6CVL - chains C and A of the 5 polymer chains in the assembly; structure by X-ray diffraction, 2.95 A resolution.

== Chain C ==
Molecule: MetN nucleotide-binding subunit
Organism: Escherichia coli (strain K12)
Notes: EC 3.6.3.-
Reference sequence: P30750 (METN_ECOLI); residues 1-343 here = UniProt positions 1-343
Chain sequence (344 residues; row label = number of the first residue in the row; numbering starts at 0):
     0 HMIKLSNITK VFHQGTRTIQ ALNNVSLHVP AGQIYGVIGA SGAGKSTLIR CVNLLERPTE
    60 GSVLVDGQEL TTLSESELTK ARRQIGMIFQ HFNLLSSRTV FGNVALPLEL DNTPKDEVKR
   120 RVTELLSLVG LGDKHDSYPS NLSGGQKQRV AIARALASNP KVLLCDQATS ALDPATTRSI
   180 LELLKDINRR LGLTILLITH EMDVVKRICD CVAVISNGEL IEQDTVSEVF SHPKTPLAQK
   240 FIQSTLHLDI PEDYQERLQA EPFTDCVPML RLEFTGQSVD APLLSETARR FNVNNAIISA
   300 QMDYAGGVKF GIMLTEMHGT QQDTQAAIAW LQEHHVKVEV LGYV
Differences from the reference sequence: expression tag (0); engineered mutation Q166 (Glu in P30750), A295 (Asn in P30750)
Ion coordination: Hg2+ near C164 (its only coordinating residue here)
Small-molecule neighbours:
  - ATP-gamma-S (AGS; phosphothiophosphoric acid-adenylate ester), molecule 1: F11, Q13, I18, A20, A39, S40, G41, A42, G43, K44, S45, T46, E55, Q89, H199
  - ATP-gamma-S (AGS), molecule 2: K133, S139, N140, L141, S142, G143, G144, Q145, A170
Curated features (UniProtKB/Swiss-Prot):
  - binding site (ATP): S40 to T46
  - binding site (L-methionine): V278 to L283
From the paper describing this entry:
  - mutagenesis - N295A: abolished binding to l-methionine
  - catalytic residues: H199 (citing earlier work)
  - conformationally variable residues (domain motion, register shift): H199, A299
  - self-association interface (contacts with another copy of this molecule); pairs are residue here / residue on that copy: A299-M301

== Chain A ==
Molecule: MetI transmembrane subunit
Organism: Escherichia coli (strain K12)
Reference sequence: P31547 (METI_ECOLI); numbering as in UniProt (aligned over 1-215)
Chain sequence (215 residues; each row starts with the number of its first residue):
     1 MSEPMMWLLV RGVWETLAMT FVSGFFGFVI GLPVGVLLYV TRPGQIIANA KLYRTVSAIV
    61 NIFRSIPFII LLVWMIPFTR VIVGTSIGLQ AAIVPLTVGA APFIARMVEN ALLEIPTGLI
   121 EASRAMGATP MQIVRKVLLP EALPGLVNAA TITLITLVGY SAMGGAVGAG GLGQIGYQYG
   181 YIGYNATVMN TVLVLLVILV YLIQFAGDRI VRAVT
From the paper describing this entry:
  - conformationally variable residues (side-chain flip): M107, M163, Y177
  - self-association interface (contacts with another copy of this molecule); pairs are residue here / residue on that copy: M107-M107
  - specificity-determining residues: F103, M107, Y160, M163 (proposed by the authors, not directly observed)

== Chain C / chain A interface ==
Residue-residue contacts (29; chain C residue first):
  R49(C) - E121(A)  salt bridge
  N52(C) - A125(A)
  L54(C) - E121(A)
  T78(C) - G127(A)
  T78(C) - A128(A)
  R81(C) - R124(A)
  R81(C) - A125(A)
  R81(C) - M126(A)
  R81(C) - G127(A)
  R82(C) - M126(A)
  R82(C) - G127(A)  hydrogen bond (side chain-backbone)
  R82(C) - Q132(A)  hydrogen bond
  F88(C) - A122(A)  hydrophobic
  N92(C) - G118(A)  hydrogen bond (side chain-backbone)
  N92(C) - L119(A)
  L93(C) - L119(A)
  L94(C) - K136(A)
  L94(C) - E141(A)
  S95(C) - E141(A)  hydrogen bond
  S96(C) - P140(A)
  S96(C) - E141(A)  hydrogen bond
  L105(C) - M126(A)  hydrophobic
  P106(C) - M126(A)  hydrophobic
  E108(C) - K136(A)  salt bridge
  L109(C) - M126(A)  hydrophobic
  L109(C) - G127(A)
  L109(C) - A128(A)  hydrophobic
  L109(C) - Q132(A)  hydrogen bond (backbone-side chain)
  L109(C) - K136(A)
Other interface residues (no listed pair), chain C (21 interface residues in all): E74, I84, R97, N111, R153
Other interface residues (no listed pair), chain A (15 interface residues in all): T129, V137

== In short ==
21 residues of chain C and 15 residues of chain A are in contact, with 6 hydrogen bonds and 2 salt bridges.
Polar pairs include R49(C)-E121(A), E108(C)-K136(A) and R82(C)-G127(A). Bound to chain C: ATP-gamma-S. The
paper reports the catalytic residue H199(C); N295A of chain C abolishes binding to l-methionine.
Chain C is MetN nucleotide-binding subunit and chain A is MetI transmembrane subunit, both from Escherichia
coli (strain K12); the structure, Crystal structure of the Escherichia coli ATPgS-bound MetNI methionine ABC
transporter in complex with its MetQ ..., was determined by X-ray diffraction.
